Entry 9H78 (electron microscopy, 2.70 A resolution); this record covers chains A and B of the 4 polymer chains in the assembly.

== Chain A ==
Molecule: Uncharacterized ABC transporter ATP-binding protein MJ0035
From: Methanocaldococcus jannaschii
UniProtKB: Q60350 (Y035_METJA); residues 1-250 here = UniProt positions 1-250
Sequence (253 residues; row label = number of the first residue in the row; numbers below 1 keep their minus sign (Gly-2 is residue -2)):
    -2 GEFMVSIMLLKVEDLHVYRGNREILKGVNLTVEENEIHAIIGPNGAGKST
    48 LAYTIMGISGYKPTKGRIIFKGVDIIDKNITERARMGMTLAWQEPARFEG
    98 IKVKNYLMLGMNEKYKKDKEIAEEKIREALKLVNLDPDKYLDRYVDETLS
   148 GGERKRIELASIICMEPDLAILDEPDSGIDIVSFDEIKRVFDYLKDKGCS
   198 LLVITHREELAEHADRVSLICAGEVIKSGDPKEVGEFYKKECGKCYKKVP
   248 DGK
Not modelled in the structure: -2 to 3, 248-250
Differences from the reference sequence: expression tag (-2 to 0)
Ion coordination: 4Fe-4S cluster Fe: Cys218, Cys239, Cys242
Small-molecule neighbours: 4Fe-4S cluster (SF4): Pro40, Leu216, Cys218, Ile223, Phe234, Glu238, Cys239, Cys242, Lys245, Val246, Pro247
Swiss-Prot annotation at these positions:
  - binding site (ATP): Gly39 to Ser46
What the authors report for this chain:
  - 4Fe-4S cluster coordination: Cys218, Cys239, Cys242
  - binding site for 4Fe-4S cluster: Pro40, Leu216, Ile223, Phe234, Pro247
  - conformationally variable residues (order/disorder transition): Asp227 to Lys241
  - mutagenesis - C218A, C239A, C242A: decreased binding to [4Fe-4S] cluster
  - mutagenesis - K45R (0.13 min-1): decreased catalytic activity on ATP
  - mutagenesis - K45R (8.76 +/- 2 nM): decreased binding to mantATPyS
  - mutagenesis - K45R: unchanged binding to [4Fe-4S] cluster
  - mutagenesis - K45R: abolished growth

== Chain B ==
Molecule: Iron-sulfur cluster assembly SufBD family protein MJ0034
From: Methanocaldococcus jannaschii
UniProtKB: Q60349 (Y034_METJA); residues 1-316 here = UniProt positions 1-316
Sequence (321 residues; each row starts with the number of its first residue; numbers below 1 keep their minus sign (Gly-4 is residue -4)):
    -4 GEFELMSIKEELMEIIEAIKYTSEKPEEIVHGKGPRIIVKESRIIDVQGD
    46 EGIILEGKEEDGKIKAKIIVKKGYKFKYPIHMCFGITEENISQIIDVEII
    96 LEEDSSISLMSHCSFPKGKGIKHIMNGIIKIGKNAKFSYNEFHYHGMDGD
   146 ILVKPTVKVEIDEGGIYISNFTLTKGRIGTLDIEQEIIAKKDAIIDITTR
   196 TYAIKEDVVKVNEVVKLNGENAKCIIKSRGAAMDNSKISLKLKIEGNAPY
   246 SKGHIDCAEIVKGNAEVESIPIVVVRDDKARITHEAAIGSVDKKQLETLM
   296 AKGLDEDEATEIIVKGMIGDL
Not modelled in the structure: -4 to 27
Differences from the reference sequence: expression tag (-4 to 0)

== How chain A and chain B interact ==
Contacting residue pairs (27):
  Ile55(A) - Glu292(B)
  Ser56(A) - Lys288(B)
  Ser56(A) - Glu292(B)  hydrogen bond
  Ile77(A) - Met295(B)  hydrophobic
  Ile77(A) - Ala296(B)
  Thr78(A) - Met295(B)
  Thr78(A) - Leu299(B)  hydrogen bond (side chain-backbone)
  Thr78(A) - Asp300(B)
  Ala81(A) - Met295(B)
  Arg82(A) - Gly298(B)  hydrogen bond (side chain-backbone)
  Thr86(A) - Ala296(B)
  Glu91(A) - Lys289(B)  hydrogen bond (backbone-side chain)
  Arg94(A) - Gln290(B)
  Phe95(A) - Gln290(B)
  Glu96(A) - Arg195(B)  salt bridge
  Glu96(A) - Arg224(B)  salt bridge
  Glu96(A) - Gly311(B)
  Glu96(A) - Met312(B)
  Gly97(A) - Gly311(B)
  Gly97(A) - Asp315(B)
  Ile98(A) - Ile307(B)  hydrophobic
  Asn102(A) - Leu316(B)  hydrogen bond (side chain-backbone)
  Tyr103(A) - Lys297(B)
  Leu106(A) - Leu294(B)  hydrophobic
  Gly107(A) - Lys297(B)
  Glu155(A) - Lys297(B)  salt bridge
  Ser158(A) - Lys297(B)  hydrogen bond
Interface residues without a listed pair, chain A (22 interface residues in all): Trp89, Ala93, Met162
Interface residues without a listed pair, chain B (20 interface residues in all): Thr293, Glu303

== Summary ==
22 residues of chain A face 20 of chain B across their interface; the contacts include 6 hydrogen bonds and 3
salt bridges. Polar pairs include Glu96(A)-Arg195(B), Glu96(A)-Arg224(B) and Glu155(A)-Lys297(B). From the
paper: a binding site for 4Fe-4S cluster at Pro40(A), Leu216(A) and Ile223(A) among others; C218A, C239A and
C242A of chain A reduce binding to [4Fe-4S] cluster.
Chain A is Uncharacterized ABC transporter ATP-binding protein MJ0035 and chain B is Iron-sulfur cluster
assembly SufBD family protein MJ0034, both from Methanocaldococcus jannaschii; the structure, [FeS]
cluster-loaded SMS complex from M. jannaschii, was determined by electron microscopy (same publication as
9H7X, 9H7Y and 9HBL).
